Entry 5THO (X-ray diffraction, 3.00 A resolution); this record covers chains H and Y of the 28 polymer chains in the assembly.

# Chain H (and Y)
Molecule: Proteasome subunit beta
From: Mycobacterium tuberculosis (strain ATCC 25177 / H37Ra)
Notes: EC 3.4.25.1; chain Y of this document is another copy of the same molecule, construct and numbering; everything in this record applies to it too
UniProtKB: A5U4D6 (PSB_MYCTA); residues 1-234 here correspond to UniProt positions 58-291 (UniProt number = residue number + 57)
Chain sequence (240 residues; numbered 1 to 240; the number before each row is that of its first residue):
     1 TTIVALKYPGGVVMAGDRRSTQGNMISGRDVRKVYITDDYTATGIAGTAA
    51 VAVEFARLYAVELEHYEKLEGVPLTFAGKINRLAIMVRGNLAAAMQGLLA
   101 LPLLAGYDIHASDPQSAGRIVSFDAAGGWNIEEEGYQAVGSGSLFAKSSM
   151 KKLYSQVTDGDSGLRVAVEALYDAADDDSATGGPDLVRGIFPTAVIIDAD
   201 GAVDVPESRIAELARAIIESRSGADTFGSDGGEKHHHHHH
Not modelled in the structure: 223-240 (chain Y: 224-240)
Sequence notes: expression tag (235-240)
Small-molecule neighbours:
  - 7C7 (N,N-diethyl-N~2~-(3-phenylpropanoyl)-L-asparaginyl-O-methyl-N-[(naphthalen-1-yl)methyl]-L-serinamide), molecule 1: Thr-1, Arg-19, Ser-20, Thr-21, Gln-22, Ser-27, Val-31, Arg-32, Lys-33, Ile-45, Gly-47, Thr-48, Ala-49, Ala-52, Val-53, Leu-98
  - 7C7, molecule 2: Leu-91, Met-95, Ser-122, Phe-123, Asp-124, Ala-125, Ala-126, Gly-128, Trp-129, Asn-130
UniProt features mapped onto this chain:
  - active site: Thr-1 (Nucleophile)
From the paper describing this entry:
  - binding site for 7C7: Ser-20, Thr-21, Gln-22, Ser-27, Gly-47, Ala-49, Leu-91, Met-95, Leu-98, Asp-124, Ala-125, Ala-126
  - catalytic residues: Thr-1 (citing earlier work)
  - specificity-determining residues: Ser-20, Gln-22, Ser-27, Ala-125 (proposed by the authors, not directly observed)

# How chain H and chain Y interact
Pairs across the interface (27):
  Asn-24(H) / Asp-178(Y)
  Asn-24(H) / Ser-179(Y)  hydrogen bond (backbone-backbone)
  Asn-24(H) / Ala-180(Y)
  Met-25(H) / Asp-177(Y)
  Ile-26(H) / Asp-176(Y)
  Ile-26(H) / Asp-177(Y)  hydrogen bond (backbone-backbone)
  Arg-29(H) / Asp-176(Y)  salt bridge
  Arg-29(H) / Asp-177(Y)  salt bridge
  Phe-145(H) / Met-25(Y)  hydrophobic
  Tyr-172(H) / Val-187(Y)
  Asp-176(H) / Ile-26(Y)
  Asp-176(H) / Arg-29(Y)  salt bridge
  Asp-176(H) / Arg-188(Y)  salt bridge
  Asp-177(H) / Met-25(Y)
  Asp-177(H) / Ile-26(Y)  hydrogen bond (backbone-backbone)
  Asp-177(H) / Arg-29(Y)  salt bridge
  Asp-178(H) / Asn-24(Y)
  Ser-179(H) / Asn-24(Y)  hydrogen bond (backbone-backbone)
  Ser-179(H) / Ser-179(Y)
  Ala-180(H) / Asn-24(Y)
  Val-187(H) / Ile-218(Y)  hydrophobic
  Val-187(H) / Arg-221(Y)
  Val-187(H) / Ser-222(Y)
  Arg-188(H) / Asp-176(Y)  salt bridge
  Ile-218(H) / Val-187(Y)  hydrophobic
  Arg-221(H) / Val-187(Y)
  Ser-222(H) / Val-187(Y)
Other interface residues (no listed pair), chain H (18 interface residues in all): Arg-19, Ala-175
Other interface residues (no listed pair), chain Y (17 interface residues in all): Arg-19, Phe-145, Tyr-172

# In short
The interface between chain H and chain Y involves 18 residues on one side and 17 on the other; the contacts
include 4 hydrogen bonds and 6 salt bridges. Among the polar pairs are Arg-29(H)/Asp-176(Y),
Arg-29(H)/Asp-177(Y) and Asp-176(H)/Arg-188(Y). The paper reports the catalytic residue Thr-1(H); a binding
site for 7C7 at Ser-20(H), Thr-21(H) and Gln-22(H) among others.
Chain H and chain Y are both Proteasome subunit beta (Mycobacterium tuberculosis (strain ATCC 25177 / H37Ra));
the structure, Crystal Structure of Mycobacterium Tuberculosis Proteasome in complex with N,C-capped Dipeptide
Inhibitor PKS2205, was determined by X-ray diffraction (same publication as 5TRG, 5TRR, 5TRS, 5TRY and 5TS0).
